PDB entry 6X7M | X-ray diffraction, 1.61 A resolution | chain A

== Chain A ==
Name: Bifunctional methylmalonyl-CoA:ACP acyltransferase/decarboxylase
Source organism: Streptomyces atroolivaceus
UniProtKB: Q8GGP1 (Q8GGP1_STRAZ); numbering as in UniProt (aligned over 1-319)
Sequence (319 residues; row label = number of the first residue in the row):
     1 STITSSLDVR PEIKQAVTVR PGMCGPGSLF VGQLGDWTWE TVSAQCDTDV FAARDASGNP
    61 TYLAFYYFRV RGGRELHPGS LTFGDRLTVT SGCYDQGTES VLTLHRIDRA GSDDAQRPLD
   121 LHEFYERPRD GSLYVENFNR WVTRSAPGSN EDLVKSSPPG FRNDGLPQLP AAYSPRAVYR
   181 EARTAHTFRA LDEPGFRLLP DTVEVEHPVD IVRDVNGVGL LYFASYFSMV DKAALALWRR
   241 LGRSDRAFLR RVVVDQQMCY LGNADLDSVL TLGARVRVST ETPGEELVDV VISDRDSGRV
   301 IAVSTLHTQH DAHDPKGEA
Unresolved in the structure: 1-10, 313-319
Construct notes: engineered mutation Ser-1 (Met in Q8GGP1)
Residues lining bound ligands: 2-nitronate-propionyl-oxa (KGA; [1-[2-[3-[[(2R)-4-[[[(2R,3S,4R,5R)-5-(6-aminopurin-9-yl)-4-oxidanyl-3-phosphonooxy-oxolan-2-yl]methoxy-oxidanyl-phosphoryl]oxy-oxidanyl-phosphoryl]oxy-3,3-dimethyl-2-oxidanyl-butanoyl]amino]propanoylamino]ethoxy]-1-oxidanylidene-propan-2-ylidene]-bis(oxidanidyl)azanium): Pro-21, Trp-39, Tyr-62, Leu-63, Ala-64, Phe-65, Tyr-66, Phe-83, Arg-140, Val-142, Leu-153, Asn-216, Val-218, Leu-220, Leu-221, Tyr-222, Phe-223, Tyr-226, Tyr-260, Leu-261, Gly-262, Asn-263

== In short ==
Bound to chain A: 2-nitronate-propionyl-oxa.
Chain A is Bifunctional methylmalonyl-CoA:ACP acyltransferase/decarboxylase (Streptomyces atroolivaceus); the
structure, LnmK in complex with 2-nitronate-propionyl-oxa(dethia)-CoA, was determined by X-ray diffraction
together with 6X7L, 6X7N and 6X7O from the same study.
